PDB entry 5GRD | X-ray diffraction, 1.80 A resolution | chains A and B of the 3 polymer chains in the assembly

[Chain A]
Protein: HLA class I histocompatibility antigen, A-11 alpha chain
From: Homo sapiens
UniProtKB: P13746 (1A11_HUMAN); residues 1-275 here correspond to UniProt positions 25-299 (UniProt number = residue number + 24)
Amino-acid sequence (275 residues; numbered 1 to 275; the number before each row is that of its first residue):
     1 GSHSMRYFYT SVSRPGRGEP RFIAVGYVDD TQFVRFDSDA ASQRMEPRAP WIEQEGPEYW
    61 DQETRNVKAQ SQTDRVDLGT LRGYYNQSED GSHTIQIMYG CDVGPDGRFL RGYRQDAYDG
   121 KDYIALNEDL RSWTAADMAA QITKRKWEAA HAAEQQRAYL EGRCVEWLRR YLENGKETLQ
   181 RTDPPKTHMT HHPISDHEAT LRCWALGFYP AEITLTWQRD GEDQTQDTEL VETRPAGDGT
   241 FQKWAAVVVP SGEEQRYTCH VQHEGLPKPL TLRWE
Not modelled in the structure: 275
Disulfide bonds: C101-C164, C203-C259

[Chain B]
Protein: Beta-2-microglobulin
From: Homo sapiens
UniProtKB: P61769 (B2MG_HUMAN); residues 1-99 here correspond to UniProt positions 21-119 (UniProt number = residue number + 20)
Amino-acid sequence (99 residues; each row starts with the number of its first residue):
     1 IQRTPKIQVY SRHPAENGKS NFLNCYVSGF HPSDIEVDLL KNGERIEKVE HSDLSFSKDW
    61 SFYLLYYTEF TPTEKDEYAC RVNHVTLSQP KIVKWDRDM
Swiss-Prot annotation at these positions:
  - modified residue: Q2 (Pyrrolidone carboxylic acid)
  - glycosylation: I1 (N-linked (Glc) (glycation) isoleucine), K19 (N-linked (Glc) (glycation) lysine), K41 (N-linked (Glc) (glycation) lysine), K48 (N-linked (Glc) (glycation) lysine), K58 (N-linked (Glc) (glycation) lysine), K91 (N-linked (Glc) (glycation) lysine), K94 (N-linked (Glc) (glycation) lysine)
Disulfide bonds: C25-C80

[Chain A / chain B interface]
Pairs across the interface (55; chain A residue first):
  F8(A) with S55(B); F56(B), hydrophobic
  Y9(A) with F56(B)
  T10(A) with L54(B); F56(B); F62(B)
  V12(A) with S33(B)
  I23(A) with L54(B)
  V25(A) with D53(B); L54(B); S55(B)
  Y27(A) with S55(B); Y63(B), hydrogen bond
  Q32(A) with D53(B), hydrogen bond
  R35(A) with D53(B), salt bridge
  R48(A) with D53(B), salt bridge
  Q96(A) with H31(B), hydrogen bond; F56(B); W60(B), hydrogen bond (side chain-backbone); F62(B)
  I97(A) with F56(B)
  Q115(A) with W60(B)
  D116(A) with W60(B)
  A117(A) with W60(B), hydrophobic
  D119(A) with H31(B)
  G120(A) with R3(B), hydrogen bond (backbone-side chain); H31(B); W60(B)
  D122(A) with W60(B), hydrogen bond
  T190(A) with D98(B), hydrogen bond
  H192(A) with D98(B), salt bridge
  R202(A) with D98(B), salt bridge; M99(B)
  W204(A) with D98(B), hydrogen bond; M99(B)
  L206(A) with P14(B), hydrophobic
  V231(A) with Q8(B)
  E232(A) with Q8(B), hydrogen bond (backbone-side chain); Y26(B); S28(B), hydrogen bond
  R234(A) with Q8(B), hydrogen bond; Y10(B); M99(B), hydrogen bond (side chain-backbone)
  P235(A) with Y10(B), hydrogen bond (backbone-side chain); N24(B); Y26(B)
  A236(A) with R12(B), hydrogen bond (backbone-side chain); N24(B), hydrogen bond (backbone-side chain)
  G237(A) with R12(B), hydrogen bond (backbone-side chain); L65(B)
  D238(A) with R12(B)
  Q242(A) with Y10(B); S11(B), hydrogen bond (side chain-backbone); R12(B), hydrogen bond (side chain-backbone)
  W244(A) with M99(B), hydrogen bond (side chain-backbone)
Also at the interface, not in a pair above, chain A (37 interface residues in all): T94, M98, K121, H188, T233
Also at the interface, not in a pair above, chain B (25 interface residues in all): I1, K6, H13, D59

[Overview]
The interface between chain A and chain B involves 37 residues on one side and 25 on the other, with 19
hydrogen bonds and 4 salt bridges. Polar pairs include R35(A)-D53(B), R48(A)-D53(B) and H192(A)-D98(B).
Here chain A is HLA class I histocompatibility antigen, A-11 alpha chain and chain B is Beta-2-microglobulin,
both from Homo sapiens. Entry 5GRD (Crystal structure of 10-mer peptide from EBV in complex with HLA-A1101)
was determined by X-ray diffraction, deposited together with 5GRG and 5GSD.
